PDB entry 7CLD | X-ray diffraction, 2.61 A resolution | chains B and E of the 6 polymer chains in the assembly

Chain B:
Molecule: Tubulin beta chain
From: Sus scrofa
UniProtKB: A0A287AGU7 (A0A287AGU7_PIG); the author numbering skips numbers that UniProt does not, so the offset changes along the chain: 1-358 = UniProt 1-358; 367-453 = UniProt 359-445
Chain sequence (445 residues; numbered 1 to 453; 8 numbers in that range are skipped by the numbering (no residue carries them; nothing is unmodelled there); the number before each row is that of its first residue):
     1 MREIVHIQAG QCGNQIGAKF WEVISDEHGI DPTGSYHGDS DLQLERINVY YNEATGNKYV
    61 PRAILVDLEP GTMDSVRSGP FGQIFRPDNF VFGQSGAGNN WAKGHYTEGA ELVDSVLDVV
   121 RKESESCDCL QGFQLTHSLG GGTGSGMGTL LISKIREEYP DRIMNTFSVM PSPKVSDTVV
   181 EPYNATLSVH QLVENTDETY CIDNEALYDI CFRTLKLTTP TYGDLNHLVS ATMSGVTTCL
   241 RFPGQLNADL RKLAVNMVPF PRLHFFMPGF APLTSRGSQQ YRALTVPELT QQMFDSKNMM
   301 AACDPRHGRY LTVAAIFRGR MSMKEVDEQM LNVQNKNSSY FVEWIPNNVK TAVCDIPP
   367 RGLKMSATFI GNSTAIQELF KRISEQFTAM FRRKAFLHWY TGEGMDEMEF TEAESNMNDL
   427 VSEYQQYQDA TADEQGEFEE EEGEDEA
Disordered / not traced: 273-284, 439-453
Ligand contacts:
  - G2X (6-[2,6-bis(fluoranyl)-4-[3-(methylamino)propoxy]phenyl]-5-chloranyl-N-[(2S)-1,1,1-tris(fluoranyl)propan-2-yl]-[1,2,4]triazolo[1,5-a]pyrimidin-7-amine): Val175, Asp177, Asn204, Glu205, Tyr208, Asp209, Arg213, Pro220, Thr221, Tyr222, Leu225
  - GDP (guanosine-5'-diphosphate): Gly10, Gln11, Cys12, Gln15, Ile16, Asp67, Ser138, Gly141, Gly142, Thr143, Gly144, Ser145, Asp177, Asn204, Leu207, Tyr222, Leu225, Asn226
What the authors report for this chain:
  - binding site for G2X: Asn204, Asp209, Thr221, Tyr222
  - binding site for GDP: Tyr222

Chain E:
Molecule: Stathmin-4
From: Rattus norvegicus
UniProtKB: P63043 (STMN4_RAT); residues 5-145 here correspond to UniProt positions 49-189 (UniProt number = residue number + 44)
Chain sequence (143 residues; each row starts with the number of its first residue):
     3 MADMEVIELN KCTSGQSFEV ILKPPSFDGV PEFNASLPRR RDPSLEEIQK KLEAAEERRK
    63 YQEAELLKHL AEKREHEREV IQKAIEENNN FIKMAKEKLA QKMESNKENR EAHLAAMLER
   123 LQEKDKHAEE VRKNKELKEE ASR
Disordered / not traced: 3-5, 29-43, 144-145
Construct notes: expression tag (3-4)
UniProt features mapped onto this chain:
  - modified residue: Ser46 (Phosphoserine)

How chain B and chain E interact:
Contacting residue pairs (25):
  His105(B) - Lys75(E)  hydrogen bond
  Tyr106(B) - Lys75(E)  hydrogen bond
  Tyr106(B) - His78(E)  hydrogen bond
  Tyr106(B) - Glu79(E)
  Tyr106(B) - Val82(E)  hydrophobic
  Tyr106(B) - Ile83(E)
  Leu150(B) - Glu79(E)
  Ser153(B) - Leu72(E)
  Ser153(B) - Lys75(E)
  Ser153(B) - Arg76(E)  hydrogen bond
  Lys154(B) - Arg76(E)
  Arg156(B) - Leu68(E)
  Glu157(B) - Leu69(E)
  Glu157(B) - Leu72(E)
  Glu157(B) - Arg76(E)  salt bridge
  Pro160(B) - Glu65(E)
  Pro160(B) - Leu68(E)  hydrophobic
  Thr407(B) - Lys85(E)  hydrogen bond (backbone-side chain)
  Glu409(B) - Val82(E)
  Glu409(B) - Ala86(E)
  Gly410(B) - Val82(E)
  Gly410(B) - Lys85(E)
  Met411(B) - Lys85(E)  hydrogen bond (backbone-side chain)
  Asp412(B) - His78(E)  salt bridge
  Glu415(B) - His78(E)  salt bridge
Interface residues without a listed pair, chain B (17 interface residues in all): Thr107, Gln191, Gly408
Interface residues without a listed pair, chain E (14 interface residues in all): Ala73, Glu89

In short:
Chain B and chain E form an interface of 17 and 14 residues respectively, with 6 hydrogen bonds and 3 salt
bridges. Polar pairs include Glu157(B)-Arg76(E), Asp412(B)-His78(E) and Glu415(B)-His78(E). From the paper: a
binding site for G2X at Asn204(B), Asp209(B) and Thr221(B) among others; a binding site for GDP at Tyr222(B).
Chain B is Tubulin beta chain (Sus scrofa) and chain E is Stathmin-4 (Rattus norvegicus); the structure,
Crystal structure of T2R-TTL-Cevipabulin complex, was determined by X-ray diffraction, deposited together with
7DP8.
